1U8R - chains E and C of the 6 polymer chains in the assembly; structure by X-ray diffraction, 2.75 A resolution.

Chain E:
Molecule: mbtA operator DNA
Sequence (33 nucleotides; numbered 1 to 33; the number before each row is that of its first residue):
     1 CCCTGTTAGCACAGGCTGCCCTAATTTTAGTGG
Ion coordination: Na+ site 1: DC16 (shared with Asp-35(C) of chain C); Na+ site 2: DC21 (shared with 1 residue of chain B)

Chain C:
Molecule: Iron-dependent repressor ideR
Organism: Mycobacterium tuberculosis
UniProt: P0A672 (IDER_MYCTU); numbering as in UniProt (aligned over 1-230)
Chain sequence (230 residues; each row starts with the number of its first residue):
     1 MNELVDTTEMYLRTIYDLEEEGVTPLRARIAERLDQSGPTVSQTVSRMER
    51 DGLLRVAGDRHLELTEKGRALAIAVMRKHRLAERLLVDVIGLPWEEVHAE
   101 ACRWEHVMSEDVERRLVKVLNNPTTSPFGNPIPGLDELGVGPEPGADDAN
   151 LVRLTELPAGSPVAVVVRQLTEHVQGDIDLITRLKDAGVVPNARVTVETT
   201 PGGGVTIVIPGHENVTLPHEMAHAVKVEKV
Disordered / not traced: 142-150
Ion coordination: Co2+ site 1: Met-10, Cys-102, Glu-105, His-106; Na+: Asp-35 (shared with DC16(E) of chain E); Co2+ site 2: His-79, Glu-83, His-98, Glu-172, Gln-175; Co2+ site 3: His-219, His-223

Interface between chain E and chain C:
Residue-residue contacts (17; chain E residue first):
  DA13(E) / Arg-47(C)  sugar contact
  DA13(E) / Arg-50(C)  salt bridge to the phosphate
  DG14(E) / Thr-7(C)  hydrogen bond to the phosphate
  DG14(E) / Gln-43(C)  base contact
  DG14(E) / Arg-47(C)  salt bridge to the phosphate
  DG15(E) / Asn-2(C)  phosphate contact
  DG15(E) / Thr-7(C)  hydrogen bond to the phosphate
  DG15(E) / Gln-36(C)  hydrogen bond to the phosphate
  DG15(E) / Thr-40(C)  sugar contact
  DG15(E) / Gln-43(C)  base contact
  DC16(E) / Asp-35(C)  phosphate contact
  DC16(E) / Gln-36(C)  phosphate contact
  DC16(E) / Ser-37(C)  hydrogen bond to the phosphate
  DC16(E) / Thr-40(C)  hydrogen bond to the phosphate
  DT17(E) / Ser-37(C)  base contact
  DT17(E) / Pro-39(C)  base contact
  DG18(E) / Pro-39(C)  base contact
Also at the interface, not in a pair above, chain C (12 interface residues in all): Leu-4, Thr-8

In short:
Chain E and chain C form an interface of 6 and 12 residues respectively, with 5 hydrogen bonds and 2 salt
bridges. Among the polar pairs are DG14(E)/Thr-7(C), DG15(E)/Thr-7(C) and DG15(E)/Gln-36(C). The Na+ site is
built by Asp-35(C) and DC16(E).
Chain E is mbtA operator DNA and chain C is Iron-dependent repressor ideR (Mycobacterium tuberculosis); the
structure, Crystal Structure of an IdeR-DNA Complex Reveals a Conformational Change in Activated IdeR for
Base-specific Interactions, was determined by X-ray diffraction.
